Entry 7TD8 (X-ray diffraction, 2.60 A resolution); this record covers chains A and B of the 4 polymer chains in the assembly.

== Chain A ==
Name: Integrin alpha-IIb
Organism: Homo sapiens
UniProtKB: P08514 (ITA2B_HUMAN); residues 1-453 here correspond to UniProt positions 32-484 (UniProt number = residue number + 31)
Sequence (453 residues; row label = number of the first residue in the row):
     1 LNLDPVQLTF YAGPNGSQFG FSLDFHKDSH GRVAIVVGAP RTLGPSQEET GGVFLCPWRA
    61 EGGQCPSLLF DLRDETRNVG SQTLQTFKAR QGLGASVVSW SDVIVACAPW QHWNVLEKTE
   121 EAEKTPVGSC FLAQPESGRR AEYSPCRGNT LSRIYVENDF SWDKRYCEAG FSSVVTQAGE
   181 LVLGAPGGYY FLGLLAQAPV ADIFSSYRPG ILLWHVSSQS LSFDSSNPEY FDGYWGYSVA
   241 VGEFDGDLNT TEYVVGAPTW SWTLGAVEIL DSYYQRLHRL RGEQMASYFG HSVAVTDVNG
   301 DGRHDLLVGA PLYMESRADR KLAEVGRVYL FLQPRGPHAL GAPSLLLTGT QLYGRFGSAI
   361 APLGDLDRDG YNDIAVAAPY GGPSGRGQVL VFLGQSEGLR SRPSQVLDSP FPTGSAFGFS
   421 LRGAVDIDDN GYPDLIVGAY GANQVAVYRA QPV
Disulfides: Cys56-Cys65, Cys107-Cys130, Cys146-Cys167
Covalent attachments: N-acetylglucosamine (NAG) linked to Asn15
Metal / ion sites: Ca2+ site 1: Glu243, Asp245, Asp247, Thr250, Glu252; Ca2+ site 2: Asp297, Asn299, Asp301, Arg303, Asp305; Ca2+ site 3: Asp365, Asp367, Asp369, Tyr371, Asp373; Ca2+ site 4: Asp426, Asp428, Asn430, Tyr432, Asp434
Small-molecule neighbours: tirofiban (AGG): Asp159, Phe160, Ser161, Tyr189, Tyr190, Leu192, Asp224, Ser225, Phe231
Curated features (UniProtKB/Swiss-Prot):
  - binding site (Ca(2+)): Glu243, Asp245, Asp247, Thr250, Glu252, Asp297, Asn299, Asp301, Arg303, Asp305, Asp365, Asp367, Asp369, Tyr371, Asp373, Asp426, Asp428, Asn430, Tyr432, Asp434
  - glycosylation (N-linked (GlcNAc...) asparagine): Asn15, Asn249
Reported in the primary citation:
  - binding site for tirofiban: Asp224

== Chain B ==
Name: Integrin beta-3
Organism: Homo sapiens
UniProtKB: P05106 (ITB3_HUMAN); residues 1-471 here correspond to UniProt positions 27-497 (UniProt number = residue number + 26)
Sequence (471 residues; each row starts with the number of its first residue):
     1 GPNICTTRGV SSCQQCLAVS PMCAWCSDEA LPLGSPRCDL KENLLKDNCA PESIEFPVSE
    61 ARVLEDRPLS DKGSGDSSQV TQVSPQRIAL RLRPDDSKNF SIQVRQVEDY PVDIYYLMDL
   121 SYSMKDDLWS IQNLGTKLAT QMRKLTSNLR IGFGAFVDKP VSPYMYISPP EALENPCYDM
   181 KTTCLPMFGY KHVLTLTDQV TRFNEEVKKQ SVSRNRDAPE GGFDAIMQAT VCDEKIGWRN
   241 DASHLLVFTT DAKTHIALDG RLAGIVQPND GQCHVGSDNH YSASTTMDYP SLGLMTEKLS
   301 QKNINLIFAV TENVVNLYQN YSELIPGTTV GVLSMDSSNV LQLIVDAYGK IRSKVELEVR
   361 DLPEELSLSF NATCLNNEVI PGLKSCMGLK IGDTVSFSIE AKVRGCPQEK EKSFTIKPVG
   421 FKDSLIVQVT FDCDCACQAQ AEPNSHRCNN GNGTFECGVC RCGPGWLGSQ C
Disordered / not traced: 467-471
Disulfides: Cys5-Cys23, Cys13-Cys435, Cys16-Cys38, Cys26-Cys49, Cys177-Cys184, Cys232-Cys273, Cys374-Cys386, Cys406-Cys433, Cys437-Cys457, Cys448-Cys460
Covalent attachments: N-acetylglucosamine (NAG) linked to Asn99, Asn320, Asn371
Metal / ion sites: Mg2+: Ser121, Ser123, Glu220 (together with tirofiban); Ca2+ site 1: Asp126, Asp127, Met335; Ca2+ site 2: Asp158, Asn215, Asp217, Pro219, Glu220
Small-molecule neighbours: tirofiban (AGG): Ser121, Tyr122, Ser123, Tyr166, Arg214, Asn215, Arg216, Asp217, Ala218, Glu220
Curated features (UniProtKB/Swiss-Prot):
  - region: Cys177 to Cys184 (Involved in CX3CL1-, NRG1-, FGF1- and IGF1-binding), Gln267 to Met287 (CX3CL1-binding)
  - binding site (Mg(2+)): Ser121, Ser123, Glu220
  - binding site (Ca(2+)): Ser123, Asp126, Asp127, Asp158, Asn215, Asp217, Pro219, Glu220, Asp251, Met335
  - glycosylation (N-linked (GlcNAc...) asparagine): Asn99, Asn320, Asn371, Asn452
Reported in the primary citation:
  - binding site for tirofiban: Tyr122
  - Mg2+ coordination: Ser123
  - mutagenesis - N305T (6-fold): increased binding to FITC-echistatin
  - conformationally variable residues (loop rearrangement): Ser123

== Chain A / chain B interface ==
Residue-residue contacts - 65 pairs, chain A then chain B:
  Phe21(A) with Arg261(B); Val266(B), hydrophobic
  Arg41(A) with Gly264(B), hydrogen bond (side chain-backbone)
  Trp110(A) with Arg261(B), hydrogen bond (side chain-backbone); Leu262(B), hydrogen bond (side chain-backbone); Gly264(B)
  His112(A) with Ser162(B), hydrogen bond; Ile167(B)
  Glu121(A) with Ser168(B), hydrogen bond; Pro169(B)
  Glu123(A) with Ser168(B); Arg216(B), salt bridge
  Lys124(A) with Ile167(B); Ser168(B), hydrogen bond (backbone-side chain)
  Thr125(A) with Arg216(B)
  Pro126(A) with Ser162(B); Pro163(B), hydrophobic
  Tyr166(A) with Arg216(B)
  Glu168(A) with Pro163(B); Leu262(B)
  Phe171(A) with Arg261(B)
  Tyr190(A) with Arg216(B), hydrogen bond (side chain-backbone)
  Phe191(A) with Pro163(B), hydrophobic; Asp217(B)
  Phe231(A) with Lys253(B), hydrogen bond (backbone-side chain)
  Asp232(A) with Pro219(B); Lys253(B), salt bridge
  Tyr234(A) with His255(B); Asp259(B); Leu262(B), hydrophobic
  Tyr237(A) with Leu258(B), hydrogen bond (side chain-backbone); Arg261(B)
  Thr259(A) with Asp259(B)
  Trp262(A) with Lys253(B); Leu317(B)
  Thr263(A) with Ile256(B); Tyr321(B), hydrogen bond
  Met285(A) with Leu317(B), hydrophobic; Asn320(B); Tyr321(B), hydrophobic; Leu324(B)
  Ala286(A) with Ile256(B), hydrophobic; Leu292(B), hydrophobic
  Tyr288(A) with Ile256(B), hydrophobic; Ala257(B); Leu258(B), hydrogen bond (side chain-backbone); Asp259(B), hydrogen bond
  His291(A) with Leu258(B)
  Pro311(A) with Leu258(B), hydrophobic
  Leu312(A) with Ala257(B), hydrophobic; Leu258(B), hydrophobic
  Met314(A) with Gly293(B); Leu324(B), hydrophobic
  Asp319(A) with Lys384(B), salt bridge
  Lys321(A) with Glu358(B), salt bridge
  Leu322(A) with Leu324(B)
  Glu324(A) with Ser291(B), hydrogen bond
  Tyr353(A) with Gly293(B), hydrogen bond (side chain-backbone); Leu294(B); Glu297(B), hydrogen bond
  Arg355(A) with Leu258(B); Pro268(B)
  Tyr380(A) with Pro268(B)
  Phe419(A) with Arg261(B)
  Tyr440(A) with Val266(B)
Interface residues without a listed pair, chain A (44 interface residues in all): Gln18, Ala95, Asn114, Pro186, Gly187, Gln284, Arg320
Interface residues without a listed pair, chain B (33 interface residues in all): Tyr166, Ala263, Pro326

== In short ==
44 residues of chain A and 33 residues of chain B are in contact; the contacts include 15 hydrogen bonds and 4
salt bridges. Polar pairs include Glu123(A)-Arg216(B), Asp232(A)-Lys253(B) and Asp319(A)-Lys384(B). The paper
reports a binding site for tirofiban at Asp224(A) and Tyr122(B); N305T of chain B increases binding to
FITC-echistatin.
Here chain A is Integrin alpha-IIb and chain B is Integrin beta-3, both from Homo sapiens. Entry 7TD8
(Integrin alpha IIB beta3 complex with Tirofiban) was determined by X-ray diffraction (same publication as
7L8P, 7TCT, 7THO, 7TMZ, 7TPD, 7U60 and 15 further entries).
